Entry 3FDZ (X-ray diffraction, 2.25 A resolution); this record covers chains A and B.

== Chain A ==
Name: 2,3-bisphosphoglycerate-dependent phosphoglycerate mutase
Source organism: Burkholderia pseudomallei 1710b
Notes: EC 5.4.2.1
UniProtKB: Q3JWH7 (GPMA_BURP1); numbering as in UniProt (aligned over 1-249)
Chain sequence (257 residues; each row starts with the number of its first residue; numbers below 1 keep their minus sign (Met-7 is residue -7)):
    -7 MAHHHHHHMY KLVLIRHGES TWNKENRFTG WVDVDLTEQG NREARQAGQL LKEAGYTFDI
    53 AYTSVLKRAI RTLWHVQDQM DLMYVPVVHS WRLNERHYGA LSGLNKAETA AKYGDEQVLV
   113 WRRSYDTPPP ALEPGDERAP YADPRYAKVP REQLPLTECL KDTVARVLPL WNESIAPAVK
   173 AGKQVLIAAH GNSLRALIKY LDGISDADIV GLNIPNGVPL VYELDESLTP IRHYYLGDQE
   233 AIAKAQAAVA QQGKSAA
Not modelled in the structure: -7 to 0, 231-249
Differences from the reference sequence: expression tag (-7 to 0)
Residues lining bound ligands: (2R)-2,3-diphosphoglyceric acid (DG2): Arg8, His9, Ser12, Asn15, Arg19, Phe20, Thr21, Gly22, Arg60, Glu87, Arg88, Tyr90, Lys98, Arg114, Arg115, His182, Gly183, Asn184
From the paper describing this entry:
  - conformationally variable residues (side-chain flip): Arg115

== Chain B ==
Name: 2,3-bisphosphoglycerate-dependent phosphoglycerate mutase
Source organism: Burkholderia pseudomallei 1710b
Notes: EC 5.4.2.1
UniProtKB: Q3JWH7 (GPMA_BURP1); residue numbers follow UniProt; this construct covers 1-249
Chain sequence (257 residues; row label = number of the first residue in the row; numbers below 1 keep their minus sign (Met-7 is residue -7)):
    -7 MAHHHHHHMY KLVLIRHGES TWNKENRFTG WVDVDLTEQG NREARQAGQL LKEAGYTFDI
    53 AYTSVLKRAI RTLWHVQDQM DLMYVPVVHS WRLNERHYGA LSGLNKAETA AKYGDEQVLV
   113 WRRSYDTPPP ALEPGDERAP YADPRYAKVP REQLPLTECL KDTVARVLPL WNESIAPAVK
   173 AGKQVLIAAH GNSLRALIKY LDGISDADIV GLNIPNGVPL VYELDESLTP IRHYYLGDQE
   233 AIAKAQAAVA QQGKSAA
Not modelled in the structure: -7 to 0, 230-249
Differences from the reference sequence: expression tag (-7 to 0)
Modified residues: His9 (n1-phosphonohistidine; NEP)
Residues lining bound ligands: 3-phosphoglyceric acid (3PG): Arg8, His9, Asn15, Arg19, Phe20, Thr21, Gly22, Glu87, Arg88, Tyr90, Lys98, Arg114, Arg115, Asn184, Asn205
From the paper describing this entry:
  - post-translational modification sites: His9
  - binding site for 3-phosphoglyceric acid: Arg114, Arg115

== Chain A / chain B interface ==
Pairs across the interface (33):
  Asp25(A) - Asp73(B)
  Val57(A) - Tyr76(B)
  Lys59(A) - Asp73(B)  salt bridge
  Lys59(A) - Met75(B)
  Ile62(A) - Met75(B)
  Ile62(A) - Tyr76(B)  hydrophobic
  Arg63(A) - Asp70(B)  salt bridge
  Arg63(A) - Met75(B)
  Trp66(A) - Trp66(B)
  Trp66(A) - Gln69(B)
  Trp66(A) - Met75(B)  hydrophobic
  Gln69(A) - Trp66(B)
  Asp70(A) - Arg63(B)  salt bridge
  Asp73(A) - Asp25(B)
  Asp73(A) - Lys59(B)  salt bridge
  Asp73(A) - Arg137(B)  salt bridge
  Met75(A) - Lys59(B)
  Met75(A) - Ile62(B)
  Met75(A) - Arg63(B)
  Met75(A) - Trp66(B)  hydrophobic
  Met75(A) - His81(B)
  Tyr76(A) - Val57(B)
  Tyr76(A) - Ile62(B)
  Tyr76(A) - His81(B)
  Tyr76(A) - Pro136(B)
  Tyr76(A) - Arg137(B)
  Val77(A) - His81(B)
  His81(A) - Met75(B)
  His81(A) - Tyr76(B)  hydrogen bond (side chain-backbone)
  His81(A) - Val77(B)
  Pro136(A) - Tyr76(B)
  Arg137(A) - Asp73(B)  salt bridge
  Arg137(A) - Tyr76(B)
Other interface residues (no listed pair), chain A (16 interface residues in all): Pro78
Other interface residues (no listed pair), chain B (16 interface residues in all): Pro78

== Overview ==
The chain A/chain B interface involves 16 residues from each chain; the contacts include 1 hydrogen bond and 6
salt bridges. Among the polar pairs are Lys59(A)-Asp73(B), Arg63(A)-Asp70(B) and Asp70(A)-Arg63(B). Bound to
chain A: (2R)-2,3-diphosphoglyceric acid. The paper reports a binding site for 3-phosphoglyceric acid at
Arg114(B) and Arg115(B); a modification site at His9(B).
Here chain A is 2,3-bisphosphoglycerate-dependent phosphoglycerate mutase and chain B is
2,3-bisphosphoglycerate-dependent phosphoglycerate mutase, both from Burkholderia pseudomallei 1710b. Entry
3FDZ (Crystal structure of phosphoglyceromutase from burkholderia pseudomallei 1710b with bound
2,3-diphosphoglyceric acid and 3-phosphoglyceric acid) was determined by X-ray diffraction together with 3LNT,
3GW8, 3GP3, 3GP5 and 3EZN from the same study.
